PDB entry 1Q4U | X-ray diffraction, 1.60 A resolution | chains A and B

Chain A (and B):
Name: Thioesterase
From: Arthrobacter sp
Notes: EC 3.1.2.23; chain B of this document is another copy of the same molecule, construct and numbering; everything in this record applies to it too
Reference sequence: Q04416 (Q04416_9MICC); numbering as in UniProt (aligned over 1-151)
Chain sequence (151 residues; numbered 1 to 151; the number before each row is that of its first residue):
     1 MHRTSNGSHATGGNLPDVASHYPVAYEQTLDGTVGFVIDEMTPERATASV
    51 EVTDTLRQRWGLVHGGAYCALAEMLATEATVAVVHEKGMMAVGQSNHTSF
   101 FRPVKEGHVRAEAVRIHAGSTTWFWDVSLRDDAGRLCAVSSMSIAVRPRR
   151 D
Disordered / not traced: 1-10, 151 (chain B: 1-11, 151)
Ligand contacts:
  - 4-hydroxybenzyl coenzyme A (4CA), molecule 1: Leu-15, Asp-31, Glu-73, Met-74, Thr-77, Glu-78, Met-90, Val-92, Gly-93, Gln-94, His-117, Gly-119, Ser-120, Thr-121, Thr-122, Ala-145, Arg-147, Pro-148, Arg-150
  - 4-hydroxybenzyl coenzyme A (4CA), molecule 2: Gln-58, Arg-59, Trp-60, Val-63, His-64, Gly-65, Phe-100, Phe-101, Arg-102, Pro-103
Swiss-Prot annotation at these positions:
  - active site: Glu-73
  - binding site (substrate): Phe-100 to Arg-102
  - mutagenesis: Glu-73 (E73A: Drastically reduces catalytic activity)
What the authors report for this chain:
  - mutagenesis - E73A: decreased catalytic activity

How chain A and chain B interact:
Contacting residue pairs (86):
  Leu-15(A) / Arg-59(B)
  Pro-16(A) / Arg-59(B)  hydrogen bond (backbone-side chain)
  Val-18(A) / Trp-60(B)  hydrophobic
  Tyr-22(A) / Arg-59(B)  hydrogen bond
  Tyr-22(A) / Trp-60(B)  hydrophobic
  Pro-23(A) / Arg-59(B)
  Pro-23(A) / Trp-60(B)
  Pro-23(A) / Gly-61(B)
  Val-24(A) / Asp-54(B)
  Val-24(A) / Gln-58(B)
  Val-24(A) / Arg-59(B)  hydrogen bond (backbone-backbone)
  Val-24(A) / Gly-61(B)
  Gln-28(A) / Asp-54(B)
  Gln-28(A) / Thr-55(B)  hydrogen bond (backbone-backbone)
  Thr-29(A) / Asp-54(B)
  Thr-29(A) / Arg-57(B)
  Thr-29(A) / Gln-58(B)
  Thr-29(A) / Arg-59(B)
  Leu-30(A) / Val-34(B)  hydrophobic
  Leu-30(A) / Asp-54(B)
  Leu-30(A) / Thr-55(B)  hydrogen bond (backbone-backbone)
  Leu-30(A) / Arg-57(B)  hydrogen bond (backbone-backbone)
  Leu-30(A) / His-64(B)
  Asp-31(A) / His-64(B)  salt bridge
  Thr-33(A) / Thr-33(B)
  Thr-33(A) / Thr-55(B)
  Val-34(A) / Leu-30(B)  hydrophobic
  Asp-54(A) / Val-24(B)
  Asp-54(A) / Gln-28(B)
  Asp-54(A) / Thr-29(B)
  Asp-54(A) / Leu-30(B)
  Thr-55(A) / Gln-28(B)  hydrogen bond (backbone-backbone)
  Thr-55(A) / Leu-30(B)  hydrogen bond (backbone-backbone)
  Thr-55(A) / Thr-33(B)
  Arg-57(A) / Thr-29(B)
  Arg-57(A) / Leu-30(B)  hydrogen bond (backbone-backbone)
  Gln-58(A) / Val-24(B)
  Gln-58(A) / Thr-29(B)
  Gln-58(A) / Asp-31(B)
  Arg-59(A) / Leu-15(B)
  Arg-59(A) / Pro-16(B)  hydrogen bond (side chain-backbone)
  Arg-59(A) / Tyr-22(B)  hydrogen bond
  Arg-59(A) / Pro-23(B)
  Arg-59(A) / Val-24(B)  hydrogen bond (backbone-backbone)
  Arg-59(A) / Thr-29(B)
  Arg-59(A) / Glu-78(B)  salt bridge
  Trp-60(A) / Val-18(B)  hydrophobic
  Trp-60(A) / Tyr-22(B)  hydrophobic
  Trp-60(A) / Pro-23(B)
  Trp-60(A) / Glu-78(B)  hydrogen bond
  Gly-61(A) / Pro-23(B)
  Gly-61(A) / Val-24(B)
  His-64(A) / Leu-30(B)
  His-64(A) / Asp-31(B)  salt bridge
  His-64(A) / Ala-70(B)
  Gly-65(A) / Glu-73(B)
  Gly-66(A) / Ala-70(B)
  Cys-69(A) / Cys-69(B)  hydrophobic
  Cys-69(A) / Asn-96(B)
  Ala-70(A) / His-64(B)
  Ala-70(A) / Gly-66(B)
  Glu-73(A) / Gly-65(B)
  Glu-73(A) / Phe-100(B)
  Met-74(A) / His-64(B)
  Glu-78(A) / Arg-59(B)  salt bridge
  Glu-78(A) / Trp-60(B)  hydrogen bond
  Gly-93(A) / Phe-100(B)
  Gln-94(A) / Ser-99(B)
  Gln-94(A) / Phe-100(B)  hydrogen bond (backbone-backbone)
  Ser-95(A) / His-97(B)  hydrogen bond
  Ser-95(A) / Thr-98(B)
  Asn-96(A) / Cys-69(B)
  Asn-96(A) / Asn-96(B)
  Asn-96(A) / His-97(B)
  Asn-96(A) / Thr-98(B)  hydrogen bond (backbone-backbone)
  Asn-96(A) / Phe-100(B)
  His-97(A) / Ser-95(B)  hydrogen bond
  His-97(A) / Asn-96(B)
  His-97(A) / His-97(B)
  Thr-98(A) / Ser-95(B)
  Thr-98(A) / Asn-96(B)  hydrogen bond (backbone-backbone)
  Ser-99(A) / Gln-94(B)
  Phe-100(A) / Glu-73(B)
  Phe-100(A) / Gly-93(B)
  Phe-100(A) / Gln-94(B)  hydrogen bond (backbone-backbone)
  Phe-100(A) / Asn-96(B)
Interface residues without a listed pair, chain A (40 interface residues in all): Ala-19, Leu-56, Ala-67, Val-81, His-85
Interface residues without a listed pair, chain B (39 interface residues in all): Leu-56, Ala-67, Met-74, Val-81, His-85

Summary:
40 residues of chain A and 39 residues of chain B are in contact; the contacts include 20 hydrogen bonds and 4
salt bridges. Polar pairs include Asp-31(A)/His-64(B), Arg-59(A)/Glu-78(B) and Pro-16(A)/Arg-59(B). Bound to
chain A: 4-hydroxybenzyl coenzyme A. From the paper: E73A of chain A reduces catalytic activity.
Both chains are Thioesterase (Arthrobacter sp). Entry 1Q4U (Crystal structure of 4-hydroxybenzoyl CoA
thioesterase from arthrobacter sp. strain SU complexed with 4-hydroxybenzyl CoA) was determined by X-ray
diffraction, deposited together with 1Q4S and 1Q4T.
